PDB entry 3DUS | X-ray diffraction, 1.95 A resolution | chains A and B

Chain A:
Name: antibody Fv fragment SAG506-01
Source organism: Mus Musculus
Notes: fragment: variable region fragment (Fv); antibody fragment or engineered binder
Sequence (112 residues; each row starts with the number of its first residue; a row labelled like 27A-27F holds insertion residues (27A, then the next letters in order)):
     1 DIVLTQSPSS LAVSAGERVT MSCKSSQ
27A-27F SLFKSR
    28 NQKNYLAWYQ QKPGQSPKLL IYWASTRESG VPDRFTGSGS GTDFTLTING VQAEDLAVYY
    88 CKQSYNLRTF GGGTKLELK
Cystine bridges: Cys-23/Cys-88
Small-molecule neighbours: 3-deoxy-manno-oct-2-ulosonic acid (KDO; 3-deoxy-alpha-D-manno-oct-2-ulopyranosonic acid): Lys-27D, Tyr-32, Ser-91, Tyr-92, Asn-93, Leu-94, Arg-95

Chain B:
Name: Ig-like protein
Source organism: Mus Musculus
Sequence (121 residues; each row starts with the number of its first residue; a row labelled like 52A-52C holds insertion residues (52A, then the next letters in order)):
     1 EVKLVESGGG LVQPGGSLRL SCATSGFTFT DYYMSWVRQP PGKALEWLGF IR
52A-52C NKA
    53 KGYTVEYSAS VKGRFTISRD NSQSILYLQM
82A-82C NTL
    83 RAEDSATYYC ARDGYYVD
100A-100B AM
   101 DYWGQGTSVT VSS
Cystine bridges: Cys-22/Cys-92
Small-molecule neighbours: 3-deoxy-manno-oct-2-ulosonic acid (KDO; 3-deoxy-alpha-D-manno-oct-2-ulopyranosonic acid): Tyr-33, Phe-50, Arg-52, Gly-96, Tyr-97, Asp-100

Chain A / chain B interface:
Pairs across the interface (39; chain A residue first):
  Tyr-32(A) with Asp-100(B)
  Ala-34(A) with Ala-100A(B), hydrophobic
  Tyr-36(A) with Ala-100A(B); Met-100B(B), hydrogen bond (side chain-backbone); Trp-103(B), hydrophobic
  Gln-38(A) with Gln-39(B), hydrogen bond; Tyr-91(B)
  Gln-42(A) with Tyr-91(B)
  Ser-43(A) with Tyr-91(B); Gly-104(B), hydrogen bond (side chain-backbone)
  Pro-44(A) with Leu-45(B), hydrophobic; Trp-103(B)
  Leu-46(A) with Ala-100A(B), hydrophobic; Met-100B(B); Asp-101(B)
  Tyr-49(A) with Val-99(B), hydrophobic
  Trp-50(A) with Tyr-98(B); Val-99(B), hydrogen bond (side chain-backbone); Asp-100(B), hydrogen bond
  Glu-55(A) with Asp-101(B)
  Tyr-87(A) with Gln-39(B), hydrogen bond; Lys-43(B); Ala-44(B); Leu-45(B), hydrophobic
  Lys-89(A) with Asp-100(B), hydrogen bond (side chain-backbone); Ala-100A(B); Met-100B(B)
  Ser-91(A) with Asp-100(B), hydrogen bond (side chain-backbone)
  Leu-94(A) with Trp-47(B), hydrophobic; Glu-58(B)
  Arg-95(A) with Trp-47(B); Phe-50(B); Asp-95(B), salt bridge; Gly-96(B), hydrogen bond (side chain-backbone)
  Phe-97(A) with Val-37(B), hydrophobic; Leu-45(B); Trp-103(B), hydrophobic
  Gly-98(A) with Ala-44(B)
  Gly-99(A) with Ala-44(B)
Other interface residues (no listed pair), chain B (22 interface residues in all): Glu-46, Tyr-59, Gln-105

In short:
19 residues of chain A and 22 residues of chain B are in contact; the contacts include 9 hydrogen bonds and 1
salt bridge. Polar pairs include Arg-95(A)/Asp-95(B), Tyr-36(A)/Met-100B(B) and Gln-38(A)/Gln-39(B).
3-deoxy-manno-oct-2-ulosonic acid is bound between chain A and chain B.
Chain A is antibody Fv fragment SAG506-01 and chain B is Ig-like protein, both from Mus Musculus; the
structure, Crystal structure of SAG506-01, orthorhombic, twinned, crystal 1, was determined by X-ray
diffraction, deposited together with 3DUU, 3DV4 and 3DV6.
